PDB entry 7PFE | electron microscopy, 4.40 A resolution (low resolution: residue-level contacts below are approximate; hydrogen-bond / salt-bridge calls are withheld) | chains c and I of the 11 polymer chains in the assembly

== Chain c ==
Protein: Histone H2A type 1-B/E
Source organism: Homo sapiens
UniProt: P04908 (H2A1B_HUMAN); residues 0-129 here correspond to UniProt positions 1-130 (UniProt number = residue number + 1)
Amino-acid sequence (147 residues; numbered -17 to 129; the number before each row is that of its first residue; numbers below 1 keep their minus sign (His-17 is residue -17)):
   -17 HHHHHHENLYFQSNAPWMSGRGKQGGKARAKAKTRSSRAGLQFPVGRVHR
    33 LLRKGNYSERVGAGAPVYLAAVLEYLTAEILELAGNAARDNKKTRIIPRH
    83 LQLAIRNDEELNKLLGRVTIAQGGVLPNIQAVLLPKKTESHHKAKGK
Disordered / not traced: -17 to 9, 119-129
Sequence notes: expression tag (-17 to -1)
Swiss-Prot annotation at these positions:
  - modified residue: Ser1 (N-acetylserine), Arg3 (Citrulline), Lys5 (N6-(2-hydroxyisobutyryl)lysine), Lys9 (N6-(2-hydroxyisobutyryl)lysine), Lys13 (N6-(beta-hydroxybutyryl)lysine), Lys36 (N6-(2-hydroxyisobutyryl)lysine), Lys74 (N6-(2-hydroxyisobutyryl)lysine), Lys75 (N6-(2-hydroxyisobutyryl)lysine), Lys95 (N6-(2-hydroxyisobutyryl)lysine), Gln104 (N5-methylglutamine), Lys118 (N6-(2-hydroxyisobutyryl)lysine), Lys119 (N6-crotonyllysine), Thr120 (Phosphothreonine), Lys125 (N6-crotonyllysine)
  - cross-link (Glycyl lysine isopeptide (Lys-Gly)): Lys13 (interchain with G-Cter in ubiquitin), Lys15 (interchain with G-Cter in ubiquitin), Lys119 (interchain with G-Cter in ubiquitin)

== Chain I ==
Molecule: 177-nt DNA strand
Source organism: synthetic construct
Sequence (177 nucleotides; row label = number of the first residue in the row):
   208 GCACTGGCCGCCATACTGGAGAATCCCGGTGCCGAGGCCGCTCAATTGGT
   258 CGTAGACAGCTCTAGCACCGCTTAAACGCACGTACGCGCTGTCCCCCGCG
   308 TTTTAACCGCCAAGGGGATTACTCCCTAGTCTCCAGGCACGTGTCAGATA
   358 TATACATCCTGTCATGTAAGTATTAAG

== How chain c and chain I interact ==
Pairs across the interface - 16 pairs, chain c then chain I:
  Arg11(c) - DT254(I)
  Ala12(c) - DG255(I)
  Lys13(c) - DT254(I)
  Ala14(c) - DT254(I)
  Lys15(c) - DT253(I)
  Lys15(c) - DT254(I)
  Thr16(c) - DT253(I)
  Arg17(c) - DT253(I)
  Arg20(c) - DT254(I)
  Gly28(c) - DA252(I)
  Gly28(c) - DT253(I)
  Arg29(c) - DA252(I)
  Arg32(c) - DA251(I)
  Arg32(c) - DA252(I)
  Arg42(c) - DA261(I)
  Arg77(c) - DA242(I)
Other interface residues (no listed pair), chain I (8 interface residues in all): DG259

== In short ==
13 residues of chain c face 8 of chain I across their interface.
Here chain c is Histone H2A type 1-B/E (Homo sapiens) and chain I is a 177-nt DNA strand (synthetic
construct). Entry 7PFE (Nucleosome 2 of the 4x197 nucleosome array containing H1) was determined by electron
microscopy, deposited together with 7PET, 7PEU, 7PEV, 7PEW, 7PEX, 7PEY and 16 further entries.
